PDB entry 5AVC | X-ray diffraction, 2.40 A resolution | chains G and J of the 10 polymer chains in the assembly

== Chain G ==
Name: Histone H2A type 1-B/E
Source organism: Homo sapiens
UniProtKB: P04908 (H2A1B_HUMAN); residues 0-129 here correspond to UniProt positions 1-130 (UniProt number = residue number + 1)
Sequence (133 residues; numbered -3 to 129; the number before each row is that of its first residue; numbers below 1 keep their minus sign (Gly-3 is residue -3)):
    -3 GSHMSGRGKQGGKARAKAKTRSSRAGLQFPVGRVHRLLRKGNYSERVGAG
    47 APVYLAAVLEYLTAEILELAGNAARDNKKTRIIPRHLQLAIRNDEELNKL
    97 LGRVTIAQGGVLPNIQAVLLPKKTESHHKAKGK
Not modelled in the structure: -3 to 13, 119-129
Construct notes: expression tag (-3 to -1)
Swiss-Prot annotation at these positions:
  - modified residue: Ser1 (N-acetylserine), Arg3 (Citrulline), Lys5 (N6-(2-hydroxyisobutyryl)lysine), Lys9 (N6-(2-hydroxyisobutyryl)lysine), Lys13 (N6-(beta-hydroxybutyryl)lysine), Lys36 (N6-(2-hydroxyisobutyryl)lysine), Lys74 (N6-(2-hydroxyisobutyryl)lysine), Lys75 (N6-(2-hydroxyisobutyryl)lysine), Lys95 (N6-(2-hydroxyisobutyryl)lysine), Gln104 (N5-methylglutamine), Lys118 (N6-(2-hydroxyisobutyryl)lysine), Lys119 (N6-crotonyllysine), Thr120 (Phosphothreonine), Lys125 (N6-crotonyllysine)
  - cross-link (Glycyl lysine isopeptide (Lys-Gly)): Lys13 (interchain with G-Cter in ubiquitin), Lys15 (interchain with G-Cter in ubiquitin), Lys119 (interchain with G-Cter in ubiquitin)

== Chain J ==
Molecule: 147-nt DNA strand
Sequence (147 nucleotides; each row starts with the number of its first residue; numbers below 1 keep their minus sign (DA-73 is residue -73)):
   -73 ATCAATATCCACCTGCAGATACTACCAAAAGTGTATTTGGAAACTGCTCC
   -23 ATCAAAAGGCATGTTCAGCTGGATTCCAGCTGAACATGCCTTTTGATGGA
    27 GCAGTTTCCAAATACACTTTTGGTAGTATCTGCAGGTGGATATTGAT
Metal / ion sites: Mn2+ site 1: DG-35, DG-34; Mn2+ site 2 near DG-3 (its only coordinating residue here); Mn2+ site 3 near DG5 (its only coordinating residue here); Mn2+ site 4 near DG27 (its only coordinating residue here); Mn2+ site 5 near DG48 (its only coordinating residue here); Mn2+ site 6 near DG61 (its only coordinating residue here)

== Interface between chain G and chain J ==
Contacting residue pairs (13; chain G residue first):
  Ala14(G) with DG-43(J), phosphate contact; DT-42(J), phosphate contact
  Lys15(G) with DG-43(J), phosphate contact; DT-42(J), hydrogen bond to the phosphate
  Thr16(G) with DG-43(J), phosphate contact
  Arg17(G) with DG-43(J), salt bridge to the phosphate
  Arg20(G) with DT-42(J), salt bridge to the phosphate
  Gly28(G) with DA-44(J), phosphate contact
  Arg29(G) with DA-44(J), phosphate contact
  Arg32(G) with DA-44(J), salt bridge to the phosphate
  Arg42(G) with DT-36(J), sugar contact; DG-35(J), sugar contact
  Arg77(G) with DA-55(J), sugar contact
Interface residues without a listed pair, chain G (11 interface residues in all): Glu41
Interface residues without a listed pair, chain J (7 interface residues in all): DA-45

== Overview ==
11 residues of chain G face 7 of chain J across their interface, with 1 hydrogen bond and 3 salt bridges.
Polar pairs include Lys15(G)-DT-42(J), Arg17(G)-DG-43(J) and Arg20(G)-DT-42(J). DG-35(J) and DG-34(J)
coordinate Mn2+ site 1.
Here chain G is Histone H2A type 1-B/E (Homo sapiens) and chain J is a 147-nt DNA strand. Entry 5AVC (human
nucleosome core particle) was determined by X-ray diffraction, deposited together with 5AV5, 5AV6, 5AV8, 5AV9
and 5AVB.
